PDB entry 6IEK | X-ray diffraction, 2.70 A resolution | chains A and B of the 3 polymer chains in the assembly

== Chain A ==
Name: NSmGnGc
From: Rift valley fever virus
Reference sequence: H9BSP3 (H9BSP3_RVFV); residues 1-316 here correspond to UniProt positions 154-469 (UniProt number = residue number + 153)
Amino-acid sequence (316 residues; numbered 1 to 316; the number before each row is that of its first residue):
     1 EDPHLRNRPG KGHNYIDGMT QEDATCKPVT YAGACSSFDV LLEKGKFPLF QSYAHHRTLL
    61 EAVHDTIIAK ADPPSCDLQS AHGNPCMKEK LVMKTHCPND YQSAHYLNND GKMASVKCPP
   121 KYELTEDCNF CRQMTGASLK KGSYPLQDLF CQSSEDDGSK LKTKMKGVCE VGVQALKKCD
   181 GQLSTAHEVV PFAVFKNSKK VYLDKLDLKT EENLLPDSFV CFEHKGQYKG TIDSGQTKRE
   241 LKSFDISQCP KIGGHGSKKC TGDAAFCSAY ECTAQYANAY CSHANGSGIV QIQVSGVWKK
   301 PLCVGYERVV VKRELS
Unresolved in the structure: 226-239, 316
Disulfide bonds: C26-C35, C76-C86, C97-C128, C118-C131, C151-C303, C169-C179, C221-C281, C249-C260, C267-C272
From the paper describing this entry:
  - mutagenesis - Q21A, D23A, K27A, K141A: decreased binding to R12
  - mutagenesis - Q21A, D23A, K27A, K141A: decreased binding to R13
  - mutagenesis - Q21A, D23A, K27A, K141A: decreased binding to R15
  - mutagenesis - D72A: abolished binding to R17
  - mutagenesis - D23A, K27A: decreased binding to R4
  - mutagenesis - D72A, D77A: decreased binding to R19
  - mutagenesis - D23A, K27A, D72A, D77A: decreased binding to R22
  - mutagenesis - T20L: unchanged binding to R17
  - mutagenesis - T20L: decreased binding to other Gn monoclonal antibodies
  - mutagenesis - E22G: decreased binding to Gn monoclonal antibodies
  - mutagenesis - T20A/Q21A/E22A/D23A/T25A/K27A/K141A: abolished binding to R13
  - mutagenesis - T20A/Q21A/E22A/D23A/T25A/K27A/K141A: abolished binding to R15

== Chain B ==
Name: Heavy chain of Fab R12
From: Homo sapiens
Notes: antibody fragment or engineered binder
Amino-acid sequence (226 residues; numbered 1 to 226; the number before each row is that of its first residue):
     1 QVQLVQSGAE VKKPGASVKV SCKVSGYTLT ELSMHWVRQA PGKGLEWMGG FDREDGETIY
    61 AQKFQGRVTM TEDTSTDTAY MELSSLRSED TAVYYCAIDP IRYNWNYGDY WGQGTLVTVS
   121 SASTKGPSVF PLAPSSKSTS GGTAALGCLV KDYFPEPVTV SWNSGALTSG VHTFPAVLQS
   181 SGLYSLSSVV TVPSSSLGTQ TYICNVNHKP SNTKVDKKVE PKSCDK
Unresolved in the structure: 224-226
Disulfide bonds: C22-C96, C148-C204

== Interface between chain A and chain B ==
Residue-residue contacts (13; chain A residue first):
  K11(A) - E54(B)
  H13(A) - E54(B)  salt bridge
  H13(A) - D55(B)  salt bridge
  D23(A) - R102(B)  hydrogen bond (backbone-side chain)
  A24(A) - I101(B)  hydrophobic
  A24(A) - R102(B)
  K27(A) - D52(B)  salt bridge
  K27(A) - E54(B)
  K27(A) - D55(B)  salt bridge
  K27(A) - R102(B)  hydrogen bond (backbone-side chain)
  P28(A) - E54(B)
  P28(A) - R102(B)
  K242(A) - E31(B)  salt bridge
Also at the interface, not in a pair above, chain A (8 interface residues in all): Y15
Also at the interface, not in a pair above, chain B (7 interface residues in all): Y27
The authors on this interface:
  - epitope / paratope residues, chain A: K11(A), H13(A), Y15(A), D23(A), K27(A), K242(A)

== In short ==
The interface between chain A and chain B involves 8 residues on one side and 7 on the other; the contacts
include 2 hydrogen bonds and 5 salt bridges. Among the polar pairs are H13(A)-E54(B), H13(A)-D55(B) and
K27(A)-D52(B). The paper reports that Q21A, D23A and K27A of chain A, among others, reduce binding to R12;
epitope/paratope residues K11(A), H13(A) and Y15(A) among others; 9 substitutions were tested in all.
Chain A is NSmGnGc (Rift valley fever virus) and chain B is Heavy chain of Fab R12 (Homo sapiens); the
structure, Structure of RVFV Gn and human monoclonal antibody R12, was determined by X-ray diffraction,
deposited together with 6IEA.
